Entry 7X4N (X-ray diffraction, 2.88 A resolution); this record covers chains B and C of the 4 polymer chains in the assembly.

# Chain B
Protein: Tubulin beta chain
From: Sus scrofa
Reference sequence: P02554 (TBB_PIG); residues 1-445 here = UniProt positions 1-445
Amino-acid sequence (445 residues; numbered 1 to 445; the number before each row is that of its first residue):
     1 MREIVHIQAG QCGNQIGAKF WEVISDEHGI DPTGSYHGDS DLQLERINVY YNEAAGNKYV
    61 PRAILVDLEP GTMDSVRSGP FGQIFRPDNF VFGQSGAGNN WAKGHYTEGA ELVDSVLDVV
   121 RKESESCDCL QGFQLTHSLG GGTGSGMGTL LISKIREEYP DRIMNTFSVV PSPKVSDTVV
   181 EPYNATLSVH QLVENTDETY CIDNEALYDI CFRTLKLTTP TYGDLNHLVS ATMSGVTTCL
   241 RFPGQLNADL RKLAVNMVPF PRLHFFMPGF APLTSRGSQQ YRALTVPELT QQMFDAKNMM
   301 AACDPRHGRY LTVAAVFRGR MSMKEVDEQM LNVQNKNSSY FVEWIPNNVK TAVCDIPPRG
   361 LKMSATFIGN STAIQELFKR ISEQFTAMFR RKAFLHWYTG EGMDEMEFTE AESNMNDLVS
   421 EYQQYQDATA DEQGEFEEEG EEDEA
Unresolved in the structure: 431-445
Small-molecule neighbours: GDP (guanosine-5'-diphosphate): Gly10, Gln11, Cys12, Gln15, Ile16, Asn99, Ser138, Gly140, Gly141, Gly142, Thr143, Gly144, Val169, Pro171, Val175, Ser176, Glu181, Asn204, Leu207, Tyr222, Leu225, Asn226
UniProt features mapped onto this chain:
  - motif: Met1 to Ile4 (MREI motif)
  - binding site (GTP): Gln11, Glu69, Ser138, Gly142, Thr143, Gly144, Asn204, Asn226
  - binding site (Mg(2+)): Glu69
  - modified residue: Ser40 (Phosphoserine), Lys58 (N6-acetyllysine), Ser172 (Phosphoserine), Thr285 (Phosphothreonine), Thr290 (Phosphothreonine), Arg318 (Omega-N-methylarginine), Glu438 (5-glutamyl polyglutamate)
  - cross-link (Glycyl lysine isopeptide (Lys-Gly)): Lys58 (interchain with G-Cter in ubiquitin), Lys324 (interchain with G-Cter in ubiquitin)
  - natural variant: His37 (H37V: In 2nd form), Asn48 (N48S: In 2nd form), Ala55 to Asn57 (sequence variant, change not given here; In 2nd form), Ser275 (S275A: In 2nd form)

# Chain C
Protein: DARPin
From: synthetic construct
Notes: antibody fragment or engineered binder
Amino-acid sequence (159 residues; each row starts with the number of its first residue):
     1 DLGKKLLEAA RAGQDDEVRV LMANGADVNA TDASGLTPLH LAATYGHLEI VEVLLKHGAD
    61 VSASDLMGST PLHLAALIGH LEIVEVLLKH GADVNAVDTW GDTPLRLAAV MGHLKIVEAL
   121 LKHGADVNAQ DKFGKTAYDT SIDNGSEDLA EILQKLNLE
Unresolved in the structure: 13, 133-159

# Interface between chain B and chain C
Contacting residue pairs (20; chain B residue first):
  Pro173(B) - Met111(C)
  Pro173(B) - Gly112(C)
  Asp177(B) - Met111(C)
  Asp177(B) - Gly112(C)
  Asp177(B) - His113(C)  salt bridge
  Val179(B) - Ile78(C)  hydrophobic
  Val179(B) - Met111(C)
  Glu383(B) - Val110(C)
  Gln384(B) - Val110(C)  hydrogen bond (side chain-backbone)
  Gln384(B) - Met111(C)
  Met388(B) - Ile78(C)  hydrophobic
  Met388(B) - Met111(C)  hydrophobic
  Arg390(B) - Trp100(C)
  Arg390(B) - Asp102(C)  salt bridge
  Arg391(B) - Leu77(C)
  Arg391(B) - Asp98(C)  salt bridge
  Arg391(B) - Trp100(C)
  Arg391(B) - Leu107(C)
  Phe394(B) - Tyr45(C)  hydrogen bond (backbone-side chain)
  Phe394(B) - Ile78(C)  hydrophobic
Also at the interface, not in a pair above, chain B (15 interface residues in all): Lys174, Pro182, Ala387, Lys392, Ala393, His396
Also at the interface, not in a pair above, chain C (14 interface residues in all): Arg11, Ser69, Lys132

# Summary
15 residues of chain B and 14 residues of chain C are in contact; the contacts include 2 hydrogen bonds and 3
salt bridges. Among the polar pairs are Asp177(B)-His113(C), Arg390(B)-Asp102(C) and Arg391(B)-Asp98(C).
Ligands of chain B: GDP.
Chain B is Tubulin beta chain (Sus scrofa) and chain C is DARPin (synthetic construct); the structure, Crystal
Structure of C. elegans kinesin-4 KLP-12 complexed with tubulin and DARPin, was determined by X-ray
diffraction.
